PDB entry 4IN3 | X-ray diffraction, 2.94 A resolution | chains A and C of the 4 polymer chains in the assembly

# Chain A (and C)
Name: Chitin biosynthesis protein CHS5
Source organism: Saccharomyces cerevisiae
Notes: chain C of this document is another copy of the same molecule, construct and numbering; everything in this record applies to it too
UniProtKB: Q12114 (CHS5_YEAST); numbering as in UniProt (aligned over 1-77)
Chain sequence (82 residues; row label = number of the first residue in the row; numbers below 1 keep their minus sign (Met-4 is residue -4)):
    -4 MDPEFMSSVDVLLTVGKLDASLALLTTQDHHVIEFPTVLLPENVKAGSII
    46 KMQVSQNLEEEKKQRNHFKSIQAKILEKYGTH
Not modelled in the structure: -4, 77 (chain C: -4 to 1, 77)
Sequence notes: expression tag (-4 to 0)

# Interface between chain A and chain C
Residue-residue contacts (50; chain A residue first):
  Ser2(A) with Pro36(C)
  Val4(A) with Leu34(C); Leu35(C); Pro36(C)
  Val6(A) with Leu34(C), hydrophobic
  Leu7(A) with Glu55(C)
  His26(A) with Val33(C); Leu34(C)
  Ile28(A) with Phe30(C), hydrophobic; Pro31(C)
  Glu29(A) with Ile28(C)
  Phe30(A) with Ile28(C), hydrophobic; Met47(C), hydrophobic
  Pro31(A) with Ile28(C)
  Val33(A) with His26(C)
  Leu34(A) with Val4(C); Val6(C), hydrophobic; His26(C)
  Pro36(A) with Ser2(C); Val4(C), hydrophobic; Val49(C)
  Ser43(A) with Glu56(C)
  Ile44(A) with Gln51(C); Asn52(C), hydrogen bond (backbone-backbone); Glu55(C); Glu56(C), hydrogen bond (backbone-side chain); Gln59(C)
  Ile45(A) with Ser50(C)
  Lys46(A) with Gln48(C); Val49(C); Ser50(C), hydrogen bond (backbone-backbone)
  Met47(A) with Phe30(C), hydrophobic; Met47(C), hydrophobic; Gln48(C)
  Gln48(A) with Lys46(C); Met47(C); Gln48(C), hydrogen bond (backbone-backbone)
  Val49(A) with Leu34(C); Leu35(C), hydrophobic; Lys46(C); Met47(C), hydrophobic
  Ser50(A) with Ile45(C); Lys46(C), hydrogen bond (backbone-backbone)
  Gln51(A) with Asn38(C); Ile44(C)
  Asn52(A) with Ile44(C), hydrogen bond (backbone-backbone)
  Glu55(A) with Leu7(C); Ile44(C)
  Glu56(A) with Ser43(C); Ile44(C), hydrogen bond (side chain-backbone)
Other interface residues (no listed pair), chain A (30 interface residues in all): Gln23, Leu35, Glu37, Asn38, Val39, Arg60
Other interface residues (no listed pair), chain C (29 interface residues in all): Thr22, Glu29, Gly42

# Summary
30 residues of chain A and 29 residues of chain C are in contact; the contacts include 7 hydrogen bonds. Polar
pairs include Ile44(A)-Glu56(C), Ile44(A)-Asn52(C) and Lys46(A)-Ser50(C).
Both chains are Chitin biosynthesis protein CHS5 (Saccharomyces cerevisiae). Entry 4IN3 (Crystal Structure of
the Chs5-Bch1 Exomer Cargo Adaptor Complex) was determined by X-ray diffraction.
